Entry 1MIV (X-ray diffraction, 3.50 A resolution); this record covers chains A and B.

# Chain A (and B)
Molecule: tRNA CCA-adding enzyme
Organism: Geobacillus stearothermophilus
Notes: chain B of this document is another copy of the same molecule, construct and numbering; everything in this record applies to it too
UniProtKB: Q7SIB1 (Q7SIB1_BACST); residue numbers follow UniProt; this construct covers 1-404
Sequence (404 residues; numbered 1 to 404; the number before each row is that of its first residue):
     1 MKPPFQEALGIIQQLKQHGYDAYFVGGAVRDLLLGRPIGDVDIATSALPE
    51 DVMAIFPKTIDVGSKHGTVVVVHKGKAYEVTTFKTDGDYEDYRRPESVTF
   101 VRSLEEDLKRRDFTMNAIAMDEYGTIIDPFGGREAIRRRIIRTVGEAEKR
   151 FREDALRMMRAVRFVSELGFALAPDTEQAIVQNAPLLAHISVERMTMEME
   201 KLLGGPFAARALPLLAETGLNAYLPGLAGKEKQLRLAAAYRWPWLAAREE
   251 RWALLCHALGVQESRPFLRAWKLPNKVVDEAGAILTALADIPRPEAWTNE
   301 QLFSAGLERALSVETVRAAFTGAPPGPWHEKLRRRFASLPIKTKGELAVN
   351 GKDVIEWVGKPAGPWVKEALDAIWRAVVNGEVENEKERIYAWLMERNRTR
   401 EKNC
Not modelled in the structure: 88-96
Modified positions: Mse1, Mse53, Mse115, Mse120, Mse158, Mse159, Mse195, Mse197, Mse199, Mse394 (selenomethionine; parent Met)
From the paper describing this entry:
  - catalytic residues: E79 (proposed by the authors, not directly observed)

# Chain A / chain B interface
Residue-residue contacts (8):
  Y20(A) - K276(B)  hydrogen bond
  D40(A) - K58(B)  salt bridge
  K58(A) - D40(B)  salt bridge
  K58(A) - A77(B)
  G75(A) - G75(B)
  A77(A) - K58(B)
  A77(A) - I60(B)  hydrophobic
  K276(A) - Y20(B)  hydrogen bond
Interface residues without a listed pair, chain A (11 interface residues in all): D51, I60, D61, V62, V70
Interface residues without a listed pair, chain B (12 interface residues in all): D51, D61, V62, V70, V72

# Summary
The interface between chain A and chain B involves 11 residues on one side and 12 on the other, with 2
hydrogen bonds and 2 salt bridges. Polar pairs include D40(A)-K58(B) and Y20(A)-K276(B). The paper reports the
catalytic residue E79(A).
Both chains are tRNA CCA-adding enzyme (Geobacillus stearothermophilus). Entry 1MIV (Crystal structure of
Bacillus stearothermophilus CCA-adding enzyme) was determined by X-ray diffraction together with 1MIW and 1MIY
from the same study.
